PDB entry 9GS9 | electron microscopy, 2.60 A resolution | chains 2 and A of the 13 polymer chains in the assembly

== Chain 2 ==
Molecule: T-DNA
Sequence (74 nucleotides; row label = number of the first residue in the row):
     1 TTTTGGCCGTCAAGGCGAAGGTCACCAATCCTGTCCCTAGTGGCCCCACT
    51 GTGGCGGTCCAATGGCTTGATGAA
Disordered / not traced: 1-19, 59-74

== Chain A ==
Protein: Cas8
Amino-acid sequence (695 residues; numbered 1 to 695; the number before each row is that of its first residue):
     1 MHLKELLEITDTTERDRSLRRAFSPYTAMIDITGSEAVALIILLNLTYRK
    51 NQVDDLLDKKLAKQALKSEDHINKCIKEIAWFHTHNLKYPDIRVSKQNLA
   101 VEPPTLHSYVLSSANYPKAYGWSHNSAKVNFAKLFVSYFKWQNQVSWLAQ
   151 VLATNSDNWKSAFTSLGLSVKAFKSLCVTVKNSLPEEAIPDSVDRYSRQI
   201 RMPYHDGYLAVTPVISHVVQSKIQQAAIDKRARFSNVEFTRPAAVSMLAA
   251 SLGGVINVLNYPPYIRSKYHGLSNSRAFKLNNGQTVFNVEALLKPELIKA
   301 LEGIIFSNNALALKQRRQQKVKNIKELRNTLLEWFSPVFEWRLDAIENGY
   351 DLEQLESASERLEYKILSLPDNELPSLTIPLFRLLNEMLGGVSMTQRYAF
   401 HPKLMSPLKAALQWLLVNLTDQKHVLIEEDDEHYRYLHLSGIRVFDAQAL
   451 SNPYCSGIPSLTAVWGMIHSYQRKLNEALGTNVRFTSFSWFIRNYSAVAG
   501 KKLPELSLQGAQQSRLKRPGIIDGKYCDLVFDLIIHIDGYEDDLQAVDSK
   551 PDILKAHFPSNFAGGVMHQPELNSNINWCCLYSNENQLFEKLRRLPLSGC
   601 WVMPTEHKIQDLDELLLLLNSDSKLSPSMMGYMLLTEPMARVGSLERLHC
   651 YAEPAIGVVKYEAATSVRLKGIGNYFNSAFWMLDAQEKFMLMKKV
Disordered / not traced: 272
Reported in the primary citation:
  - binding site for Nt-DNA: Ala-243

== Chain 2 / chain A interface ==
Contacting residue pairs (19; chain 2 residue first):
  DT52(2) with Arg-518(A), base contact; Pro-519(A), sugar contact; Ile-521(A), base contact
  DG53(2) with Ser-126(A), hydrogen bond to the base; Arg-241(A), salt bridge to the phosphate; Lys-517(A), salt bridge to the phosphate
  DG54(2) with Lys-88(A), hydrogen bond to the phosphate; Ile-92(A), sugar contact; Arg-93(A), phosphate contact; Asn-125(A), hydrogen bond to the base; Ser-126(A), hydrogen bond to the base; Gly-510(A), phosphate contact
  DC55(2) with Lys-88(A), salt bridge to the phosphate; Ser-95(A), hydrogen bond to the phosphate; Lys-96(A), hydrogen bond to the phosphate; His-124(A), sugar contact; Asn-125(A), sugar contact
  DG56(2) with Lys-96(A), salt bridge to the phosphate; His-124(A), salt bridge to the phosphate
Other interface residues (no listed pair), chain A (18 interface residues in all): Val-94, Ala-127, Leu-503, Gly-520

== In short ==
5 residues of chain 2 face 18 of chain A across their interface, with 6 hydrogen bonds and 5 salt bridges.
Polar contacts include DG53(2)/Ser-126(A), DG54(2)/Asn-125(A) and DG54(2)/Ser-126(A). From the paper: a
binding site for Nt-DNA at Ala-243(A).
Chain 2 is T-DNA and chain A is Cas8; the structure, Tn7016 PseCAST QCascade, was determined by electron
microscopy.
